PDB entry 8G3B | electron microscopy, 3.50 A resolution | chains A and E of the 5 polymer chains in the assembly

== Chain A ==
Name: Bacitracin export permease protein BceB
Source organism: Bacillus subtilis subsp. subtilis str. 168
UniProtKB: O34741 (BCEB_BACSU); residues 1-646 here = UniProt positions 1-646
Sequence (646 residues; numbered 1 to 646; the number before each row is that of its first residue):
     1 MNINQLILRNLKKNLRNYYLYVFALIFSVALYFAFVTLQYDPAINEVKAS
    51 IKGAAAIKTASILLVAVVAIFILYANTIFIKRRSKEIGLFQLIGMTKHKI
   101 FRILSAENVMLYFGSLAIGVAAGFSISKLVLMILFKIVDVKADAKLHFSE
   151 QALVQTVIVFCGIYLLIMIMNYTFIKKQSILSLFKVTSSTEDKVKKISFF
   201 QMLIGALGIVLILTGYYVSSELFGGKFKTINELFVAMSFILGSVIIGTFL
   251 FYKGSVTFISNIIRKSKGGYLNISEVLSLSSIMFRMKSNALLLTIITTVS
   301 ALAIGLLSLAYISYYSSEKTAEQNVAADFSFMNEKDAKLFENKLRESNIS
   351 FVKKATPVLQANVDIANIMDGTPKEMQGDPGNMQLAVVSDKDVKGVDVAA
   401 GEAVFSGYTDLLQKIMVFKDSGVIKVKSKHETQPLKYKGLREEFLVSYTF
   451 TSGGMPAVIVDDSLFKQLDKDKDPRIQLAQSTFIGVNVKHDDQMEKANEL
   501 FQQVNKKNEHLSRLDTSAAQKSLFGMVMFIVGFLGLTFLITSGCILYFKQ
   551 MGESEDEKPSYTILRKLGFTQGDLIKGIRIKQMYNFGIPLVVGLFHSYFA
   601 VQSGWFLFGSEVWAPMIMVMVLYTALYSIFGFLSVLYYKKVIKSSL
Unresolved in the structure: 184-194
Residues lining bound ligands: 6OU ([(2R)-1-[2-azanylethoxy(oxidanyl)phosphoryl]oxy-3-hexadecanoyloxy-propan-2-yl] (Z)-octadec-9-enoate): Lys12, Leu15, Arg16, Tyr19, Val22, Phe23, Ile26, Phe27, Ile540, Ile629, Phe630

== Chain E ==
Name: Sensor protein BceS
Source organism: Bacillus subtilis subsp. subtilis str. 168
Notes: EC 2.7.13.3
UniProtKB: O35044 (BCES_BACSU); numbering as in UniProt (aligned over 1-334)
Sequence (334 residues; each row starts with the number of its first residue):
     1 MIKAFLIERRSWIAAFLFQQALMLFIAFVDPSISFGNVLYMVYLCILFFI
    51 IFLWFRYRKETAFYKSLKTWENNLDVTAINEPETPFEAMVERSIAGQTEH
   101 LKQTAARHRLALENEKDELMAWIHEVKTPLTAMHLIIDRMEEKALKSQLS
   151 YEWLRIHLLLDQQLHQKRISFIENDLSVEFIQLQPLIFKEIKDLQSWCIQ
   201 KGIGFDIQLEAKEVLSDAKWLAFIIRQLLTNAVKYSEASEIEIKSFQKGE
   251 QTQLQVKDCGRGIDPKDVPRIFDKGFTSTTDHHDQASTGMGLYLAKKAAA
   301 PLLIHIDVESEFGAGTVFTLTFPIRNQFEHVISV
Swiss-Prot annotation at these positions:
  - modified residue: His124 (Phosphohistidine)
What the authors report for this chain:
  - mutagenesis - E115K, E115K/K116E: decreased catalytic activity
  - mutagenesis - E115K/H124Q: unchanged catalytic activity
  - post-translational modification sites: His124 (proposed by the authors, not directly observed)

== Chain A / chain E interface ==
Contacting residue pairs - 6 pairs, chain A then chain E:
  Ser125(A) - Tyr40(E)  hydrogen bond (backbone-side chain)
  Ser125(A) - Tyr43(E)  hydrogen bond
  Ile126(A) - Tyr40(E)
  Lys128(A) - Asn37(E)
  Lys128(A) - Tyr40(E)
  Leu129(A) - Tyr40(E)
Other interface residues (no listed pair), chain A (5 interface residues in all): Leu146
Other interface residues (no listed pair), chain E (4 interface residues in all): Leu44

== Overview ==
The interface between chain A and chain E involves 5 residues on one side and 4 on the other; the contacts
include 2 hydrogen bonds. Among the polar pairs are Ser125(A)-Tyr40(E) and Ser125(A)-Tyr43(E). Chain A binds
compound 6OU. The paper reports that E115K and E115K/K116E of chain E reduce catalytic activity; a
modification site at His124(E).
Chain A is Bacitracin export permease protein BceB and chain E is Sensor protein BceS, both from Bacillus
subtilis subsp. subtilis str. 168; the structure, BceAB-S nucleotide free TM state 2, was determined by
electron microscopy together with 8G3A, 8G3F, 8G3L, 8G4C and 8G4D from the same study.
